Entry 4M99 (X-ray diffraction, 2.60 A resolution); this record covers chains A and B of the 3 polymer chains in the assembly.

# Chain A (and B)
Name: Pilin glycosylation protein
Source organism: Neisseria gonorrhoeae
Notes: chain B of this document is another copy of the same molecule, construct and numbering; everything in this record applies to it too
UniProt: Q5FAE1 (Q5FAE1_NEIG1); residues 197-403 here = UniProt positions 197-403
Chain sequence (208 residues; row label = number of the first residue in the row):
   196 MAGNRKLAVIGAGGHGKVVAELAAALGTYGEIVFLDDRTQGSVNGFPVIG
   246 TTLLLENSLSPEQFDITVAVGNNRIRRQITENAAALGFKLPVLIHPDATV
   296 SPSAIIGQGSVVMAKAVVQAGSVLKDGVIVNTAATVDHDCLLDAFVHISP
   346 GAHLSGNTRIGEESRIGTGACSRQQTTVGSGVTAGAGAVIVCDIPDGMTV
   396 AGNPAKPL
Not modelled in the structure: 196-197 (chain B: 196-197, 251)
Construct notes: initiating methionine (196)
Residues lining bound ligands:
  - acetyl coenzyme A (ACO), molecule 1: Asn-326, His-342, Ser-344, Pro-345, Arg-360, Gly-362, Thr-363, Thr-378, Gly-380, Ala-381, Thr-394, Ala-396, Gly-397, Leu-403
  - acetyl coenzyme A (ACO), molecule 2: Asp-332, His-333, Ser-350, Gly-351, Arg-368, Gln-369, Val-384, Val-386, Asn-398, Pro-399, Lys-401
From the paper describing this entry:
  - binding site for acetyl coenzyme A: Ser-350, Gly-351, Thr-363, Arg-368, Gln-369, Ala-381, Lys-401
  - conformationally variable residues (side-chain flip): Arg-368, Gln-369
  - mutagenesis - H210F: unchanged binding to acetyl coenzyme A
  - mutagenesis - H210F, D332A (20-fold), Q369A (6-fold): decreased catalytic activity on acetyl coenzyme A
  - catalytic residues: Asp-332 (proposed by the authors, not directly observed)
  - mutagenesis - Q369A: unchanged binding to UDP-4-amino
  - mutagenesis - Q369A (13-fold): decreased catalytic activity on UDP-4-amino

# Interface between chain A and chain B
Pairs across the interface (34):
  Asp-292(A) with Lys-310(B), hydrogen bond (backbone-side chain)
  Ala-293(A) with Lys-310(B)
  Thr-294(A) with Asp-292(B), hydrogen bond; Lys-310(B), hydrogen bond
  Ser-296(A) with Glu-216(B), hydrogen bond
  Pro-297(A) with Glu-216(B)
  Ser-298(A) with Glu-216(B), hydrogen bond; Asn-239(B)
  Lys-310(A) with Lys-310(B)
  Val-312(A) with Lys-310(B); Thr-327(B)
  Gln-314(A) with Val-213(B); Thr-327(B), hydrogen bond
  Ala-315(A) with Glu-216(B)
  Thr-330(A) with Thr-327(B); Ala-328(B)
  Asp-332(A) with Thr-327(B), hydrogen bond; Pro-345(B)
  His-333(A) with Gly-209(B); His-210(B); Val-213(B)
  Asp-334(A) with Gly-209(B); Lys-212(B), salt bridge
  His-348(A) with Gly-346(B); Thr-363(B)
  Ser-350(A) with Thr-363(B), hydrogen bond
  Cys-366(A) with Thr-363(B); Gly-382(B)
  Ser-367(A) with Thr-363(B)
  Val-384(A) with Ala-381(B); Gly-382(B)
  Asn-398(A) with Gly-382(B), hydrogen bond (side chain-backbone); Gly-397(B); Asn-398(B)
Interface residues without a listed pair, chain A (22 interface residues in all): Ala-311, Gly-316
Interface residues without a listed pair, chain B (21 interface residues in all): His-290, Ala-309, Asn-326, His-348

# Overview
The interface between chain A and chain B involves 22 residues on one side and 21 on the other, with 9
hydrogen bonds and 1 salt bridge. Polar contacts include Asp-334(A)/Lys-212(B), Asp-292(A)/Lys-310(B) and
Thr-294(A)/Asp-292(B). From the paper: the catalytic residue Asp-332(A); H210F, D332A and Q369A of chain A
reduce catalytic activity on acetyl coenzyme A.
Chain A and chain B are both Pilin glycosylation protein (Neisseria gonorrhoeae); the structure,
Acetyltransferase domain of PglB from Neisseria gonorrhoeae FA1090 in complex with acetyl coenzyme A, was
determined by X-ray diffraction (same publication as 4M98 and 4M9C).
